7JRJ - chains C and D of the 15 polymer chains in the assembly; structure by electron microscopy, 3.03 A resolution.

Chain C:
Name: Flagellar radial spoke protein 4
Source organism: Chlamydomonas reinhardtii
UniProtKB: Q01656 (RSP4_CHLRE); numbering as in UniProt (aligned over 1-465)
Sequence (466 residues; each row starts with the number of its first residue; numbering starts at 0):
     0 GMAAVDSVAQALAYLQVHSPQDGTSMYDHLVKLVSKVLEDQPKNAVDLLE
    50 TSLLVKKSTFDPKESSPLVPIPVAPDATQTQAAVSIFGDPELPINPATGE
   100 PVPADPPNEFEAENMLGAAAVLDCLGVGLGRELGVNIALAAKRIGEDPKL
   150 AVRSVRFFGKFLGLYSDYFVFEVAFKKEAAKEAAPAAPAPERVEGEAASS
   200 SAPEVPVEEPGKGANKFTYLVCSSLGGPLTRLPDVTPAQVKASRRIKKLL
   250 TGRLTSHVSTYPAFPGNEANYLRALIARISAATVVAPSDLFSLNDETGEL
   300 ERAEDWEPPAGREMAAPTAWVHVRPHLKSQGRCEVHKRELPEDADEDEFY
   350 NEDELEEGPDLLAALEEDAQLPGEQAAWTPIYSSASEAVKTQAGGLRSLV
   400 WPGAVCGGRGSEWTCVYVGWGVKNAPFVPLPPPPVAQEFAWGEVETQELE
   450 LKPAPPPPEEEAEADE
Disordered / not traced: 0-5, 58-69, 93-102, 176-208, 327-358, 452-465
Construct notes: expression tag (0)
From the paper describing this entry:
  - mutagenesis - F170P, G251E: decreased stability

Chain D:
Name: Flagellar radial spoke protein 6
Source organism: Chlamydomonas reinhardtii
UniProtKB: Q01657 (RSP6_CHLRE); residue numbers follow UniProt; this construct covers 1-459
Sequence (459 residues; each row starts with the number of its first residue):
     1 MAADVGQALAFLQQVKTTQGASIYEGLKAALAKVLEDRPVNAVEALETSV
    51 LSTPPAANLSVPLVPAASAAAAAAAVAKASLFGDPEPVLDPESGEPIDPD
   101 APNEFECEDVEGDGDLLDGLGVGLGRQEMYAAMLAVKRLGEDAKRGVSTV
   151 RFFGKFFGTQADYYVFETTLQSNPDMPEAPEGTIPLEPYGEGVNAYIYFV
   201 SNTLGGPLQQLPYVTPEQIKASRLLRRYLTGRLDAPVSAFPAFPGNEANY
   251 LRALIARISAATVCCPRGFFTADDDSAELSANDEWVPLKGREMALPVNWS
   301 HRYAHLKGQGRTVTHKRDPPDEEEEPEKNFWTAEEMEAGPPPLATLDTDA
   351 PLPAATGDKVPPPAWSPVFASASVTTRNQVAGVRSNRWPGAVCACAGRHF
   401 TSMYVGWGIKAGGEWSPCPPPPPVPQWGAPAAGVEGGQQLLLECNDLPPK
   451 PAPPEEEDE
Disordered / not traced: 1-2, 320-324, 430-459
Curated features (UniProtKB/Swiss-Prot):
  - modified residue (Asymmetric dimethylarginine): Arg267, Arg398

Interface between chain C and chain D:
Residue-residue contacts (53; chain C residue first):
  Ala10(C) - Leu35(D)  hydrophobic
  Tyr13(C) - Leu35(D)  hydrophobic
  Tyr13(C) - Arg38(D)
  Tyr13(C) - Pro39(D)
  Tyr13(C) - Ala42(D)
  Gln20(C) - Asn41(D)
  Gln20(C) - Glu44(D)
  Asp21(C) - Val43(D)
  Asp21(C) - Glu44(D)
  Met25(C) - Val34(D)  hydrophobic
  Met25(C) - Leu46(D)  hydrophobic
  His28(C) - Leu46(D)
  Leu29(C) - Leu31(D)  hydrophobic
  Leu32(C) - Leu27(D)  hydrophobic
  Leu37(C) - Ala8(D)  hydrophobic
  Gln40(C) - Phe11(D)
  Pro41(C) - Val15(D)
  Ala44(C) - Lys16(D)
  Val45(C) - Lys16(D)
  Val45(C) - Thr17(D)
  Val45(C) - Thr18(D)  hydrogen bond (backbone-backbone)
  Val45(C) - Ile23(D)  hydrophobic
  Asp46(C) - Thr18(D)  hydrogen bond (backbone-side chain)
  Leu47(C) - Leu27(D)  hydrophobic
  Leu48(C) - Glu47(D)
  Leu48(C) - Leu51(D)
  Leu48(C) - Ser52(D)
  Ser51(C) - Glu47(D)  hydrogen bond
  Ser51(C) - Leu51(D)
  Leu52(C) - Glu47(D)
  Lys55(C) - Val43(D)  hydrogen bond (side chain-backbone)
  Lys55(C) - Glu47(D)  salt bridge
  Gly87(C) - Ser373(D)
  Asp88(C) - Ser373(D)
  Asp88(C) - Thr375(D)
  Phe109(C) - Arg377(D)  hydrogen bond (backbone-side chain)
  Ala111(C) - Arg377(D)
  Asn113(C) - Asn378(D)  hydrogen bond
  Cys123(C) - Glu111(D)  hydrogen bond
  Arg130(C) - Asp115(D)  salt bridge
  Arg130(C) - Arg126(D)
  Lys141(C) - Thr375(D)
  Lys141(C) - Thr376(D)
  Ser383(C) - Tyr130(D)
  Ser385(C) - Asp84(D)
  Ala387(C) - Lys137(D)
  Val388(C) - Met133(D)  hydrophobic
  Lys389(C) - Phe105(D)  hydrogen bond (side chain-backbone)
  Thr390(C) - Asp109(D)
  Thr390(C) - Glu111(D)
  Arg408(C) - Asp109(D)  salt bridge
  Arg408(C) - Glu111(D)  salt bridge
  Arg408(C) - Gly112(D)
Other interface residues (no listed pair), chain C (47 interface residues in all): Leu14, Ser18, Val33, Val36, Glu110, Glu112, Met114, Leu115, Ala119, Leu138, Glu145, Ser382, Ala384
Other interface residues (no listed pair), chain D (46 interface residues in all): Leu12, Gln19, Gly26, Gly83, Glu106, Cys107, Leu134, Glu141, Ala372, Val374

Summary:
Chain C and chain D form an interface of 47 and 46 residues respectively; the contacts include 8 hydrogen
bonds and 4 salt bridges. Polar pairs include Lys55(C)-Glu47(D), Arg130(C)-Asp115(D) and Arg408(C)-Asp109(D).
From the paper: F170P and G251E of chain C reduce stability.
Chain C is Flagellar radial spoke protein 4 and chain D is Flagellar radial spoke protein 6, both from
Chlamydomonas reinhardtii; the structure, Chlamydomonas reinhardtii radial spoke head and neck (recombinant),
was determined by electron microscopy, deposited together with 7JR9.
